5OK9 - chains A and B of the 4 polymer chains in the assembly; structure by X-ray diffraction, 2.35 A resolution.

# Chain A (and B)
Protein: 14-3-3 protein sigma, Heat shock protein beta-6
Source organism: Homo sapiens
Notes: chain B of this document is another copy of the same molecule, construct and numbering; everything in this record applies to it too
UniProtKB: chimeric construct of P31947, O14558: residues 1-231 from P31947 (1433S_HUMAN) positions 1-231 (same numbers); residues 236-243 from O14558 positions 12-19 (UniProt number = residue number - 224)
Chain sequence (246 residues; numbered -2 to 243; the number before each row is that of its first residue; numbers below 1 keep their minus sign (Gly-2 is residue -2)):
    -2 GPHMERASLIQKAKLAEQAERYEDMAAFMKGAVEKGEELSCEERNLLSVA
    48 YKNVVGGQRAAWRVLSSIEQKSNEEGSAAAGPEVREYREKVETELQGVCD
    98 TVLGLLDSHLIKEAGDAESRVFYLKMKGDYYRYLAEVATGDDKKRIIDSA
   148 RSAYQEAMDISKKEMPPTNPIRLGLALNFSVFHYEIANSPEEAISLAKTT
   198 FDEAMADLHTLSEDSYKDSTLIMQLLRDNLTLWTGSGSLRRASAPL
Not modelled in the structure: -2, 71-77 (chain B: 72-75)
Modified residues: Ser240 (phosphoserine; SEP)
Differences from the reference sequence: expression tag (-2 to 0); engineered mutation Ala75 (Glu in P31947), Ala76 (Glu in P31947), Ala77 (Lys in P31947); linker (232-235)
UniProt features mapped onto this chain:
  - site (Interaction with phosphoserine on interacting protein): Arg56, Arg129
  - modified residue (Phosphoserine): Ser5, Ser74, Ser240

# Chain A / chain B interface
Residue-residue contacts - 30 pairs, chain A then chain B:
  Ser5(A) - Glu80(B)  hydrogen bond
  Lys9(A) - Glu80(B)
  Lys9(A) - Glu83(B)  salt bridge
  Leu12(A) - Ile65(B)  hydrophobic
  Ala13(A) - Tyr84(B)
  Gln15(A) - Val61(B)
  Gln15(A) - Ile65(B)
  Ala16(A) - Ala58(B)
  Ala16(A) - Val61(B)
  Arg18(A) - Ala58(B)
  Arg18(A) - Tyr84(B)
  Arg18(A) - Val88(B)
  Arg18(A) - Glu91(B)  salt bridge
  Asp21(A) - Tyr84(B)  hydrogen bond
  Asp21(A) - Lys87(B)
  Phe25(A) - Tyr84(B)  hydrophobic
  Ala58(A) - Ala16(B)
  Ala58(A) - Arg18(B)
  Val61(A) - Gln15(B)
  Ile65(A) - Leu12(B)  hydrophobic
  Ile65(A) - Gln15(B)
  Glu80(A) - Ser5(B)  hydrogen bond
  Glu80(A) - Lys9(B)
  Tyr84(A) - Ala13(B)
  Tyr84(A) - Arg18(B)
  Tyr84(A) - Asp21(B)  hydrogen bond
  Tyr84(A) - Phe25(B)  hydrophobic
  Lys87(A) - Asp21(B)
  Val88(A) - Arg18(B)
  Glu91(A) - Arg18(B)  salt bridge
Interface residues without a listed pair, chain A (21 interface residues in all): Glu20, Gln55, Leu62, Val81
Interface residues without a listed pair, chain B (22 interface residues in all): Glu20, Gln55, Leu62, Val81

# In short
21 residues of chain A face 22 of chain B across their interface; the contacts include 4 hydrogen bonds and 3
salt bridges. Polar pairs include Lys9(A)-Glu83(B), Arg18(A)-Glu91(B) and Ser5(A)-Glu80(B).
Both chains are 14-3-3 protein sigma, Heat shock protein beta-6 (Homo sapiens). Entry 5OK9 (CH1 chimera of
human 14-3-3 sigma with the HSPB6 phosphopeptide in a conformation with swapped phosphopeptides) was
determined by X-ray diffraction together with 5OKF, 5OM0 and 5OMA from the same study.
